4WY8 - chains A and B; structure by X-ray diffraction, 2.27 A resolution.

# Chain A (and B)
Molecule: esterase
From: Rhizomucor miehei CAU432
Notes: EC 3.1.1.1; chain B of this document is another copy of the same molecule, construct and numbering; everything in this record applies to it too
Chain sequence (327 residues; each row starts with the number of its first residue):
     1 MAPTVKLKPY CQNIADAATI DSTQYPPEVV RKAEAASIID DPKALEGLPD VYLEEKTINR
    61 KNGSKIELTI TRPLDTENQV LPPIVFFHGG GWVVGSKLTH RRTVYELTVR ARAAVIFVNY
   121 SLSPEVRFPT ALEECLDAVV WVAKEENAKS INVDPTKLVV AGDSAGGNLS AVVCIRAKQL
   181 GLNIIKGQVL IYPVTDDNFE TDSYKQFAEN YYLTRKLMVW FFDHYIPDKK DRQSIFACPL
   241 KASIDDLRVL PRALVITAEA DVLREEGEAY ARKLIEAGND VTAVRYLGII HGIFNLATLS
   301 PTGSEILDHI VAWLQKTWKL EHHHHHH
Not modelled in the structure: 1-2 (chain B: 1-2, 327)
What the authors report for this chain:
  - catalytic residues: Gly90, Gly91, Ser164, Ala165, Asp261, His291
  - contacts within the chain: Ser164-His291 (hydrogen bond), Trp92-Phe222
  - self-association interface (contacts with another copy of this molecule); pairs are residue here / residue on that copy: Ile39-Lys149 (hydrogen bond), Asp40-Lys149, Val51-Gln79 (hydrogen bond), Glu55-Asp75
  - specificity-determining residues: Trp92, Phe222
  - mutagenesis - F222A: decreased catalytic activity on C2
  - mutagenesis - W92F: unchanged catalytic activity on C2
  - mutagenesis - W92F, F222A: increased catalytic activity on C4
  - mutagenesis - W92F (1.11-fold), F222A (1.4-fold): increased catalytic activity on C6

# Interface between chain A and chain B
Contacting residue pairs (50; chain A residue first):
  Pro3(A) with Arg272(B)
  Thr4(A) with Arg272(B)
  Lys6(A) with Arg272(B); Glu276(B)
  Lys8(A) with Ile275(B); Val281(B), hydrogen bond (side chain-backbone); Thr282(B)
  Arg110(A) with Lys316(B)
  Arg252(A) with Glu305(B), salt bridge
  Glu259(A) with Arg272(B), salt bridge
  Glu265(A) with Pro3(B)
  Glu268(A) with Leu287(B)
  Arg272(A) with Pro3(B); Thr4(B); Glu259(B), salt bridge
  Ile275(A) with Lys6(B); Lys8(B)
  Glu276(A) with Lys6(B)
  Val281(A) with Lys8(B), hydrogen bond (backbone-side chain)
  Thr282(A) with Lys8(B); Tyr286(B); Glu305(B)
  Ala283(A) with Arg285(B); Tyr286(B); Leu287(B), hydrogen bond (backbone-backbone)
  Val284(A) with Arg285(B); Tyr286(B), hydrophobic
  Arg285(A) with Ala283(B); Val284(B); Arg285(B), hydrogen bond (backbone-backbone)
  Tyr286(A) with Thr282(B); Ala283(B); Val284(B), hydrophobic; His309(B), hydrogen bond
  Leu287(A) with Glu268(B); Ala283(B), hydrogen bond (backbone-backbone)
  Ser304(A) with Lys316(B)
  Glu305(A) with Arg252(B), salt bridge; Thr282(B); Trp313(B)
  Asp308(A) with Ala312(B); Lys316(B), salt bridge
  His309(A) with Tyr286(B); His309(B)
  Ala312(A) with Asp308(B); Ala312(B), hydrophobic
  Trp313(A) with Glu305(B)
  Lys316(A) with Arg110(B); Ser304(B); Asp308(B), salt bridge
Also at the interface, not in a pair above, chain A (27 interface residues in all): Leu7
Also at the interface, not in a pair above, chain B (27 interface residues in all): Leu7, Glu265

# In short
The chain A/chain B interface involves 27 residues from each chain; the contacts include 6 hydrogen bonds and
6 salt bridges. Polar contacts include Arg252(A)-Glu305(B), Glu259(A)-Arg272(B) and Asp308(A)-Lys316(B). From
the paper: catalytic residues Gly90(A), Gly91(A) and Ser164(A) among others; W92F and F222A of chain A
increase catalytic activity on C4.
Chain A and chain B are both esterase (Rhizomucor miehei CAU432); the structure, Structural analysis of two
fungal esterases from Rhizomucor miehei explaining their substrate specificity, was determined by X-ray
diffraction together with 4WY5 from the same study.
